Entry 1HBA (X-ray diffraction, 2.10 A resolution); this record covers chains A and B of the 4 polymer chains in the assembly.

Chain A:
Protein: Hemoglobin rothschild (deoxy) (alpha chain)
Source organism: Homo sapiens
UniProt: P69905 (HBA_HUMAN); residues 1-141 here = UniProt positions 1-141
Sequence (141 residues; row label = number of the first residue in the row):
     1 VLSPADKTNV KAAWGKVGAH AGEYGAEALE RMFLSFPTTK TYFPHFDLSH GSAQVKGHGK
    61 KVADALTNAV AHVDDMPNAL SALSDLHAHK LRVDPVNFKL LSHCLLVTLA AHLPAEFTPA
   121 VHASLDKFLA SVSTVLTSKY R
Metal / ion sites: heme Fe near His-87 (its only coordinating residue here)
Residues lining bound ligands: heme (HEM): Met-32, Thr-39, Tyr-42, Phe-43, His-45, Phe-46, His-58, Lys-61, Val-62, Ala-65, Leu-66, Leu-83, Leu-86, His-87, Leu-91, Val-93, Asn-97, Phe-98, Leu-101, Val-132, Ser-133, Leu-136
UniProt features mapped onto this chain:
  - site: Lys-61 (Not glycated)
  - natural variant: Asp-6 (A6D: In J-Toronto; this construct carries the variant), Ala-13 (A13D: In J-Paris 1/J-Aljezur), Glu-27 (A27E: In Shenyang; this construct carries the variant), Lys-61 (K61N: In Zambia; deletion: In Clinic), Asp-64 (A64D: In Pontoise; this construct carries the variant), Asp-75 (D75A: In Lille; D75G: In Chapel Hill; D75N: In G-Pest), Ala-111 (A111D: In Petah Tikva)

Chain B:
Protein: Hemoglobin rothschild (deoxy) (beta chain)
Source organism: Homo sapiens
UniProt: P68871 (HBB_HUMAN); residues 1-146 here = UniProt positions 1-146
Sequence (146 residues; row label = number of the first residue in the row):
     1 VHLTPEEKSA VTALWGKVNV DEVGGEALGR LLVVYPRTQR FFESFGDLST PDAVMGNPKV
    61 KAHGKKVLGA FSDGLAHLDN LKGTFATLSE LHCDKLHVDP ENFRLLGNVL VCVLAHHFGK
   121 EFTPPVQAAY QKVVAGVANA LAHKYH
Construct notes: conflict Arg-37 (Trp in P68871)
Metal / ion sites: heme Fe near His-92 (its only coordinating residue here)
Residues lining bound ligands: heme (HEM): Leu-31, Thr-38, Phe-41, Phe-42, Phe-45, His-63, Lys-66, Val-67, Ala-70, Phe-71, Phe-85, Leu-88, Leu-91, His-92, Leu-96, Val-98, Asn-102, Phe-103, Leu-106, Val-137, Leu-141
UniProt features mapped onto this chain:
  - natural variant: Leu-3 (H3L: In Graz; this construct carries the variant), Glu-7 (E7A: In G-Makassar; E7K: In Hb C; E7Q: In Machida; E7V: In SKCA), Lys-8 (E8K: In G-Siriraj; this construct carries the variant), Val-11 (A11V: In Iraq-Halabja; this construct carries the variant), Gly-16 (W16G: In Randwick; this construct carries the variant), Val-23 (E23V: In D-Granada; this construct carries the variant), Gly-24 (V24G: In Miyashiro; this construct carries the variant), Gly-25 (G25D: In Moscva; G25R: In Riverdale-Bronx; G25V: In Savannah), Leu-32 (L32P: In Yokohama), Val-33 (L33V: In Muscat; this construct carries the variant), Arg-37 (P37R: In Sunnybrook; this construct carries the variant), Arg-40 (Q40R: In Tianshui; this construct carries the variant), 12 further natural variant entries in UniProt

Chain A / chain B interface:
Contacting residue pairs - 37 pairs, chain A then chain B:
  Glu-30(A) with Pro-124(B)
  Arg-31(A) with Phe-122(B), hydrogen bond (side chain-backbone); Thr-123(B); Pro-124(B); Gln-127(B), hydrogen bond
  Leu-34(A) with Pro-124(B); Pro-125(B); Ala-128(B)
  Ser-35(A) with Gln-127(B); Ala-128(B); Gln-131(B)
  Phe-36(A) with Gln-131(B)
  Lys-99(A) with Asn-108(B)
  His-103(A) with Asn-108(B); Gln-127(B); Gln-131(B), hydrogen bond
  Cys-104(A) with Gln-127(B)
  Val-107(A) with Val-111(B), hydrophobic; Ala-115(B); Gln-127(B)
  Ala-110(A) with Cys-112(B); Ala-115(B); His-116(B)
  Ala-111(A) with Ala-115(B); Gly-119(B)
  Pro-114(A) with His-116(B), hydrogen bond (backbone-side chain)
  Phe-117(A) with Arg-30(B), hydrogen bond (backbone-side chain); His-116(B), hydrogen bond (backbone-side chain)
  Thr-118(A) with Arg-30(B)
  Pro-119(A) with Arg-30(B); Val-33(B); Met-55(B), hydrophobic
  His-122(A) with Arg-30(B), hydrogen bond; Val-34(B); Cys-112(B)
  Asp-126(A) with Val-34(B); Tyr-35(B)
Other interface residues (no listed pair), chain A (21 interface residues in all): Leu-106, Leu-113, Ala-120, Ala-123
Other interface residues (no listed pair), chain B (20 interface residues in all): Pro-51, Lys-120

In short:
The interface between chain A and chain B involves 21 residues on one side and 20 on the other; the contacts
include 7 hydrogen bonds. Polar pairs include Arg-31(A)/Phe-122(B), Arg-31(A)/Gln-127(B) and
His-103(A)/Gln-131(B). Chain A binds heme. Ligands of chain B: heme.
Here chain A is Hemoglobin rothschild (deoxy) (alpha chain) and chain B is Hemoglobin rothschild (deoxy) (beta
chain), both from Homo sapiens. Entry 1HBA (High-resolution X-ray study of deoxyhemoglobin rothschild 37BETA
trp-> arg: A mutation that creates an intersubunit chloride-binding ...) was determined by X-ray diffraction,
deposited together with 1HBB.
